PDB entry 5GAN | electron microscopy, 3.70 A resolution | chains V and m of the 35 polymer chains in the assembly

Chain V:
Molecule: U4 snRNA
Source organism: Saccharomyces cerevisiae
Sequence (160 nucleotides; each row starts with the number of its first residue):
     1 AUCCUUAUGC ACGGGAAAUA CGCAUAUCAG UGAGGAUUCG UCCGAGAUUG UGUUUUUGCU
    61 GGUUGAAAUU UAAUUAUAAA CCAGACCGUC UCCUCAUGGU CAAUUCGGUG UUCGCUUUUG
   121 AAUACUUCAA GACUAUGUAG GGAAUUUUUG GAAUACCUUU
Unresolved in the structure: 68-72, 105-127, 153-160

Chain m:
Protein: Small nuclear ribonucleoprotein Sm D2
Source organism: Saccharomyces cerevisiae
UniProt: Q06217 (SMD2_YEAST); numbering as in UniProt (aligned over 1-110)
Amino-acid sequence (110 residues; numbered 1 to 110; the number before each row is that of its first residue):
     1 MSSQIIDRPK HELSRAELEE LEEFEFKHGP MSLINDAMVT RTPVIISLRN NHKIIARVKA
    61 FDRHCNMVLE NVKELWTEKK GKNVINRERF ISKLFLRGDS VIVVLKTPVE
Unresolved in the structure: 1-14, 109-110

Interface between chain V and chain m:
Pairs across the interface (17):
  A96(V) with Arg15(m), hydrogen bond to the sugar
  A139(V) with Arg15(m), hydrogen bond to the sugar
  G140(V) with Arg15(m), phosphate contact; Glu19(m), phosphate contact
  G141(V) with Arg63(m), salt bridge to the phosphate
  G142(V) with Met31(m), base contact; Arg63(m), base contact; His64(m), salt bridge to the phosphate
  U149(V) with His64(m), hydrogen bond to the base; Asn66(m), hydrogen bond to the base; Arg97(m), hydrogen bond to the base; Asp99(m), sugar contact
  G150(V) with Arg49(m), hydrogen bond to the sugar; Asp99(m), base contact; Ser100(m), hydrogen bond to the base
  A152(V) with Arg49(m), base contact; Asn50(m), phosphate contact
Interface residues without a listed pair, chain V (11 interface residues in all): G137, U138, U148
Interface residues without a listed pair, chain m (12 interface residues in all): Gly98

In short:
11 residues of chain V face 12 of chain m across their interface, with 7 hydrogen bonds and 2 salt bridges.
Polar contacts include U149(V)-His64(m), U149(V)-Asn66(m) and U149(V)-Arg97(m).
Here chain V is U4 snRNA and chain m is Small nuclear ribonucleoprotein Sm D2, both from Saccharomyces
cerevisiae. Entry 5GAN (The overall structure of the yeast spliceosomal U4/U6.U5 tri-snRNP at 3.7 Angstrom)
was determined by electron microscopy (same publication as 5GAM, 5GAO and 5GAP).
